2NVY - chains A and H of the 10 polymer chains in the assembly; structure by X-ray diffraction, 3.40 A resolution.

[Chain A]
Molecule: DNA-directed RNA polymerase II largest subunit
Organism: Saccharomyces cerevisiae
Notes: EC 2.7.7.6
Reference sequence: P04050 (RPB1_YEAST); residues 1-1733 here = UniProt positions 1-1733
Chain sequence (1733 residues; row label = number of the first residue in the row):
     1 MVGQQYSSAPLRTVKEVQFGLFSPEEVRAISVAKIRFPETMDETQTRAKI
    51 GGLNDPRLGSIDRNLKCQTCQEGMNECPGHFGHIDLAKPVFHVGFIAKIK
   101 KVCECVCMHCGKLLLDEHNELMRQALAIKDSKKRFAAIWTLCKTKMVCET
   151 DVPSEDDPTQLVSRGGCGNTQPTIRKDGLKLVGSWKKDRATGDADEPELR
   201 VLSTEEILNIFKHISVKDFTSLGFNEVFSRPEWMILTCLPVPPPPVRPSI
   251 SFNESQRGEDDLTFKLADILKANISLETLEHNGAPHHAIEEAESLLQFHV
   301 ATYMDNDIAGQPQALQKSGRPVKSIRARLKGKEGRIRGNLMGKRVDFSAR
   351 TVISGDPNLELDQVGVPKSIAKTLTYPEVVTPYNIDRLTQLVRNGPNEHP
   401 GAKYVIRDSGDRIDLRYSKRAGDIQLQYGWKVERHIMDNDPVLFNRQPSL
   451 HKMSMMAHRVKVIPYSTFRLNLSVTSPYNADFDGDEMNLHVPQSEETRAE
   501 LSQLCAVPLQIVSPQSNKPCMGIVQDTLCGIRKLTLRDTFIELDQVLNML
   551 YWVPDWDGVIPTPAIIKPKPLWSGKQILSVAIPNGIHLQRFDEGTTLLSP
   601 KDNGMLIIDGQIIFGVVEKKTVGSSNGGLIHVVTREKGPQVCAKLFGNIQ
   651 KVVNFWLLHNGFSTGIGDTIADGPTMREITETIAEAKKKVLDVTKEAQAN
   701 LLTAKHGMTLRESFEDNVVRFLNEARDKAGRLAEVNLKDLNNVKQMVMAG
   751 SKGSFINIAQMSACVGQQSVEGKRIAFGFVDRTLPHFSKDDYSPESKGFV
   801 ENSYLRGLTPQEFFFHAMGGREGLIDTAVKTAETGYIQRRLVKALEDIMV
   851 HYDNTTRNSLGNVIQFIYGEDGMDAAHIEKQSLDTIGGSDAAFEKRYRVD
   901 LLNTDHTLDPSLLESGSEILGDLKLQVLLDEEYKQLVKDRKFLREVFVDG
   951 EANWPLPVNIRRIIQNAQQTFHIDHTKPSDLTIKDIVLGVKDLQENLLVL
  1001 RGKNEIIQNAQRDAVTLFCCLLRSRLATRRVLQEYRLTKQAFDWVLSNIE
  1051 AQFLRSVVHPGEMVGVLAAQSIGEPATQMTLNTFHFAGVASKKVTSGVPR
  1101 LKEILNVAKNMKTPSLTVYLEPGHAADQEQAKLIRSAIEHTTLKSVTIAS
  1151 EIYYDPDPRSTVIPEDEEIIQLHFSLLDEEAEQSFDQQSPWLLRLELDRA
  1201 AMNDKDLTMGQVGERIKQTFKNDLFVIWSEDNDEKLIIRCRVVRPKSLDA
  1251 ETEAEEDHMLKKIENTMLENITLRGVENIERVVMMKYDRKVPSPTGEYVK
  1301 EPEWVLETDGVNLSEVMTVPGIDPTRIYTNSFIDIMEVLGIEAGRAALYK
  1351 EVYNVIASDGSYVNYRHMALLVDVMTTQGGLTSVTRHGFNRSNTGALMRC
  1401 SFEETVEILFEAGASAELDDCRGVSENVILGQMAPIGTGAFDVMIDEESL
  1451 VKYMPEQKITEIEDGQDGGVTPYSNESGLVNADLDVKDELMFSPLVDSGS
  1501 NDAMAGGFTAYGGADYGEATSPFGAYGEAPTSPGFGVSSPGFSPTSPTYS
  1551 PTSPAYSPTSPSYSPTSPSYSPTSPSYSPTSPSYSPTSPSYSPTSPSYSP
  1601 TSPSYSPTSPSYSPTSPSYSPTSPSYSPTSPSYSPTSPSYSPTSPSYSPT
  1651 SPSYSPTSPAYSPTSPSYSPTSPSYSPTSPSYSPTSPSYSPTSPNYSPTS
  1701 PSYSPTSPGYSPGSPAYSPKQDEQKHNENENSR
Disordered / not traced: 1, 1082-1091, 1177-1186, 1244-1253, 1451-1733
Bound ions: Zn2+ site 1: Cys67, Cys70, Cys77, His80; Zn2+ site 2: Cys107, Cys110, Cys148, Cys167; Mn2+: Asp481, Asp483, Asp485
Swiss-Prot annotation at these positions:
  - region: Pro248 to Asp260 (Lid loop), Asn306 to Lys323 (Rudder loop), Pro810 to Glu822 (Bridging helix)
  - binding site (Zn(2+)): Cys67, Cys70, Cys77, His80, Cys107, Cys110, Cys148, Cys167
  - binding site (Mg(2+)): Asp481, Asp483, Asp485
  - modified residue: Thr1471 (Phosphothreonine)
  - cross-link (Glycyl lysine isopeptide (Lys-Gly)): Lys695 (interchain with G-Cter in ubiquitin), Lys1246 (interchain with G-Cter in ubiquitin), Lys1350 (interchain with G-Cter in ubiquitin)
  - natural variant: Ser1653 to Pro1659 (deletion: In strain: A364A)
  - mutagenesis: Lys1246 (K1246R: Impairs ubiquitination during transcription stress)
What the authors report for this chain:
  - catalytic residues: His1085 (proposed by the authors, not directly observed)
  - mutagenesis - R446A: abolished growth

[Chain H]
Molecule: DNA-directed RNA polymerases I, II, and III 14.5 kDa polypeptide
Organism: Saccharomyces cerevisiae
Notes: EC 2.7.7.6
Reference sequence: P20436 (RPB8_YEAST); numbering as in UniProt (aligned over 1-146)
Chain sequence (146 residues; numbered 1 to 146; the number before each row is that of its first residue):
     1 MSNTLFDDIFQVSEVDPGRYNKVCRIEAASTTQDQCKLTLDINVELFPVA
    51 AQDSLTVTIASSLNLEDTPANDSSATRSWRPPQAGDRSLADDYDYVMYGT
   101 AYKFEEVSKDLIAVYYSFGGLLMRLEGNYRNLNNLKQENAYLLIRR
Disordered / not traced: 1, 64-75
Swiss-Prot annotation at these positions:
  - region: Asp16 to Thr39 (Non-specific ssDNA binding)
  - modified residue: Ser2 (N-acetylserine), Thr68 (Phosphothreonine)

[How chain A and chain H interact]
Pairs across the interface - 66 pairs, chain A then chain H:
  Arg537(A) with Tyr20(H); Arg25(H); Asp41(H), salt bridge; Gly120(H), hydrogen bond (side chain-backbone); Leu122(H)
  Asp538(A) with Tyr20(H); Asn21(H), hydrogen bond (side chain-backbone); Lys22(H), hydrogen bond (side chain-backbone); Val23(H), hydrogen bond (side chain-backbone)
  Phe540(A) with Val23(H), hydrophobic; Asn43(H); Leu121(H), hydrophobic
  Val559(A) with Ser78(H)
  Ile560(A) with Ser78(H); Trp79(H), hydrogen bond (backbone-backbone)
  Thr562(A) with Trp79(H); Tyr98(H)
  Pro563(A) with Trp79(H); Tyr98(H)
  Ala564(A) with Met97(H); Tyr98(H), hydrogen bond (backbone-backbone); Phe118(H); Gly119(H)
  Ile565(A) with Asn43(H); Leu46(H), hydrophobic; Val96(H); Met97(H), hydrophobic
  Ile566(A) with Val96(H), hydrogen bond (backbone-backbone); Tyr98(H), hydrophobic; Tyr141(H), hydrophobic
  Lys567(A) with Asn43(H); Leu46(H); Asp94(H); Tyr95(H), hydrogen bond; Val96(H), hydrogen bond (backbone-backbone)
  Pro568(A) with Leu46(H); Asp94(H)
  Pro570(A) with Trp79(H), hydrophobic
  Leu571(A) with Asn43(H); Leu46(H), hydrophobic
  Trp572(A) with Trp79(H), hydrophobic
  Ser573(A) with Gly119(H), hydrogen bond (side chain-backbone)
  Lys575(A) with Gly120(H)
  Leu597(A) with Tyr102(H), hydrogen bond (backbone-side chain); Phe104(H), hydrophobic; Tyr115(H)
  Leu598(A) with Arg25(H), hydrogen bond (backbone-side chain); Thr39(H); Tyr102(H); Tyr115(H), hydrophobic; Leu122(H); Arg124(H)
  Ser599(A) with Arg25(H); Leu122(H)
  Pro600(A) with Arg25(H)
  Asp602(A) with Tyr20(H)
  Leu606(A) with Tyr102(H), hydrophobic
  Ile613(A) with Tyr102(H), hydrophobic; Ser117(H), hydrogen bond (backbone-side chain); Gly120(H); Leu122(H)
  Phe614(A) with Leu122(H), hydrophobic
  Lys738(A) with Arg19(H)
  Asp739(A) with Arg19(H), salt bridge
  Asp974(A) with Lys136(H)
  His975(A) with Lys136(H)
Also at the interface, not in a pair above, chain A (42 interface residues in all): Leu543, Gly558, Pro561, Lys569, Gln576, Gln589, Lys601, Ile608, Gln611, Leu737, Leu740, Ile973, Thr976
Also at the interface, not in a pair above, chain H (35 interface residues in all): Phe47, Thr76, Arg77, Thr100, Met123, Glu138

[In short]
42 residues of chain A and 35 residues of chain H are in contact; the contacts include 13 hydrogen bonds and 2
salt bridges. Polar pairs include Arg537(A)-Asp41(H), Asp739(A)-Arg19(H) and Arg537(A)-Gly120(H). From the
paper: the catalytic residue His1085(A); R446A of chain A abolishes growth.
Chain A is DNA-directed RNA polymerase II largest subunit and chain H is DNA-directed RNA polymerases I, II,
and III 14.5 kDa polypeptide, both from Saccharomyces cerevisiae; the structure, RNA Polymerase II form II in
150 mM Mn+2, was determined by X-ray diffraction together with 2E2H, 2E2I, 2E2J, 2NVQ, 2NVT, 2NVX, 2NVZ and
2YU9 from the same study.
